Entry 2Y7E (X-ray diffraction, 1.28 A resolution); this record covers chains A and B.

# Chain A (and B)
Protein: 3-keto-5-aminohexanoate cleavage enzyme
Source organism: Candidatus cloacamonas acidaminovorans
Notes: chain B of this document is another copy of the same molecule, construct and numbering; everything in this record applies to it too
UniProtKB: B0VHH0 (B0VHH0_CLOAI); residue numbers follow UniProt; this construct covers 2-276
Sequence (282 residues; row label = number of the first residue in the row; numbers below 1 keep their minus sign (Met-5 is residue -5)):
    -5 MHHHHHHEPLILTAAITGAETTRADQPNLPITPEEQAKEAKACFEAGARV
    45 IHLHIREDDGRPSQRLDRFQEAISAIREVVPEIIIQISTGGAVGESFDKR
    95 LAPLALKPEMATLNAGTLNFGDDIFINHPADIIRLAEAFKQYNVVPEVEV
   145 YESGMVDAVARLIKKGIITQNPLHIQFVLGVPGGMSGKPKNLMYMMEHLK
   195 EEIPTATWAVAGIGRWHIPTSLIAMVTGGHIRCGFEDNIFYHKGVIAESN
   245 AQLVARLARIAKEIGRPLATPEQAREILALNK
Unresolved in the structure: -5 to 0, 275-276 (chain B: -5 to -3, 276)
Differences from the reference sequence: expression tag (-5 to 1)
Metal / ion sites: Zn2+: His46, His48, Glu230 (together with formate)
UniProt features mapped onto this chain:
  - binding site ((5S)-5-amino-3-oxohexanoate): Glu14, Ser82, Gly85, Thr106, Asn108
  - binding site (Zn(2+)): His46, His48, Glu230
  - mutagenesis: Ser82 (S82G: Reduced catalytic efficiency), Glu143 (E143G/Q: Reduced catalytic efficiency), Arg226 (R226G: Loss of catalytic activity), Asp231 (D231G: Loss of catalytic activity)
From the paper describing this entry:
  - catalytic residues: Ser82, Thr106, Arg226, Asp231 (proposed by the authors, not directly observed)
  - mutagenesis - R226G, D231G: abolished catalytic activity
  - mutagenesis - S82G, E143G, E143Q: decreased catalytic activity on KAH
  - mutagenesis - E143G, E143Q: unchanged binding to acetyl-CoA

# How chain A and chain B interact
Pairs across the interface (36):
  Pro183(A) - Met187(B)  hydrophobic
  Pro183(A) - Thr221(B)
  Lys184(A) - Met187(B)
  Lys184(A) - Glu191(B)  salt bridge
  Met187(A) - Pro183(B)  hydrophobic
  Met187(A) - Lys184(B)
  Met187(A) - Met187(B)  hydrophobic
  Glu191(A) - Lys184(B)  salt bridge
  Ile212(A) - His-1(B)
  Ile212(A) - Val220(B)  hydrophobic
  Ile212(A) - Ile258(B)  hydrophobic
  Pro213(A) - Val220(B)  hydrophobic
  Leu216(A) - Leu216(B)
  Leu216(A) - Met219(B)  hydrophobic
  Leu216(A) - Val220(B)  hydrophobic
  Ile217(A) - Val220(B)  hydrophobic
  Met219(A) - Leu216(B)  hydrophobic
  Val220(A) - Pro183(B)
  Val220(A) - Ile212(B)  hydrophobic
  Val220(A) - Pro213(B)  hydrophobic
  Val220(A) - Leu216(B)  hydrophobic
  Val220(A) - Ile217(B)  hydrophobic
  Thr221(A) - Pro183(B)
  Tyr235(A) - Glu257(B)
  His236(A) - Lys256(B)
  His236(A) - Glu257(B)
  Lys237(A) - His1(B)  hydrogen bond
  Arg250(A) - Glu257(B)  hydrogen bond (side chain-backbone)
  Arg253(A) - Glu257(B)  salt bridge
  Lys256(A) - His236(B)
  Glu257(A) - Tyr235(B)
  Glu257(A) - His236(B)
  Glu257(A) - Arg250(B)  hydrogen bond (backbone-side chain)
  Glu257(A) - Arg253(B)  salt bridge
  Ile258(A) - Ile212(B)  hydrophobic
  Gly259(A) - His236(B)
Other interface residues (no listed pair), chain A (21 interface residues in all): Ile254
Other interface residues (no listed pair), chain B (22 interface residues in all): Ile254, Gly259

# Overview
The interface between chain A and chain B involves 21 residues on one side and 22 on the other, with 3
hydrogen bonds and 4 salt bridges. Polar contacts include Lys184(A)-Glu191(B), Arg253(A)-Glu257(B) and
Lys237(A)-His1(B). The paper reports catalytic residues Ser82(A), Thr106(A) and Arg226(A) among others; S82G,
E143G and E143Q of chain A reduce catalytic activity on KAH; 5 substitutions were tested in all.
Chain A and chain B are both 3-keto-5-aminohexanoate cleavage enzyme (Candidatus cloacamonas acidaminovorans);
the structure, Crystal structure of the 3-keto-5-aminohexanoate cleavage enzyme (Kce) from Candidatus
Cloacamonas acidaminovorans (tetragonal form), was determined by X-ray diffraction, deposited together with
2Y7D, 2Y7F and 2Y7G.
